PDB entry 5T1K | X-ray diffraction, 2.48 A resolution | chains A and E of the 3 polymer chains in the assembly

[Chain A]
Name: Cetuximab fab light chain
From: Mus musculus, Homo sapiens
Notes: antibody fragment or engineered binder
Sequence (213 residues; numbered 1 to 213; the number before each row is that of its first residue):
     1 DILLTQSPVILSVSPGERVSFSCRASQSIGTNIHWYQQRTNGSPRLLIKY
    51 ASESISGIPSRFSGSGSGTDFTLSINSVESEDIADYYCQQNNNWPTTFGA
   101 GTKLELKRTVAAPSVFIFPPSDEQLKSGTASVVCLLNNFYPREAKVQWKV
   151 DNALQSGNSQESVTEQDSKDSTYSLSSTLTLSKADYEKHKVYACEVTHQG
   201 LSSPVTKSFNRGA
Disulfides: C23-C88, C134-C194

[Chain E]
Name: Cqfda(ph)2strrlkc peptide
Sequence (12 residues; numbered 1 to 12; the number before each row is that of its first residue):
     1 CQFDFSTRRLKC
Modified / non-standard residues: F5 (beta-phenyl-l-phenylalanine; 2GX)
Disulfides: C1-C12

[How chain A and chain E interact]
Residue-residue contacts (23):
  V9(A) - C1(E)  hydrophobic
  I10(A) - C12(E)  hydrophobic
  Q38(A) - F3(E)
  Q38(A) - R8(E)
  Q38(A) - R9(E)
  R39(A) - R9(E)
  T40(A) - T7(E)
  T40(A) - R9(E)  hydrogen bond
  N41(A) - S6(E)  hydrogen bond (side chain-backbone)
  N41(A) - T7(E)  hydrogen bond (backbone-backbone)
  N41(A) - R8(E)
  G42(A) - R8(E)  hydrogen bond (backbone-side chain)
  S43(A) - R8(E)
  A84(A) - R9(E)  hydrogen bond (backbone-side chain)
  D85(A) - R9(E)  salt bridge
  D85(A) - L10(E)  hydrogen bond (side chain-backbone)
  Y87(A) - L10(E)
  A100(A) - L10(E)
  G101(A) - L10(E)
  K103(A) - R9(E)
  K103(A) - L10(E)  hydrogen bond (side chain-backbone)
  E165(A) - T7(E)
  E165(A) - R9(E)  salt bridge
Interface residues without a listed pair, chain A (17 interface residues in all): I83, T102
Interface residues without a listed pair, chain E (9 interface residues in all): F5

[In short]
Chain A and chain E form an interface of 17 and 9 residues respectively; the contacts include 7 hydrogen bonds
and 2 salt bridges. Among the polar pairs are D85(A)-R9(E), E165(A)-R9(E) and T40(A)-R9(E).
Here chain A is Cetuximab fab light chain (Mus musculus, Homo sapiens) and chain E is Cqfda(ph)2strrlkc
peptide. Entry 5T1K (Cetuximab Fab in complex with CQFDA(Ph)2STRRLKC) was determined by X-ray diffraction
together with 5ETU, 5EUK, 5F88, 5FF6, 5I2I, 5IOP and 7 further entries from the same study.
